PDB entry 5WNU | X-ray diffraction, 3.40 A resolution | chains A and Q of the 23 polymer chains in the assembly

[Chain A]
Molecule: 16S Ribosomal RNA rRNA
Organism: Thermus thermophilus (strain HB8 / ATCC 27634 / DSM 579)
Sequence (1522 nucleotides; numbered 0 to 1544 plus 19 insertion-coded residues; 42 numbers in that range are skipped by the numbering (no residue carries them; nothing is unmodelled there); the number before each row is that of its first residue; a row labelled like 190A-190L holds insertion residues (190A, then the next letters in order); numbering starts at 0):
     0 UUUGUUGGAG AGUUUGAUCC UGGCUCAGGG UGAACGCUGG CGGCGUGCCU AAGACAUGCA
    60 AGUCGUGCGG G
    73 CCGCGGGGUU UU
    88 ACUCCG
    95 UGGUC
   101 AGCGGCGGAC GGGUGAGUAA CGCGUGGGU
  129A G
   130 ACCUACCCGG AAGAGGGGGA CAACCCGGGG AAACUCGGGC UAAUCCCCCA UGUGGACCCG
   190 C
190A-190L CCCUUGGGGUGU
   191 GUCCAAAGGG CUUU
   216 GCCCGCUUCC GGAUGGGCCC GCGUCCCAUC AGCUAGUUGG UGGGGUAAUG GCCCACCAAG
   276 GCGACGACGG GUAGCCGGUC UGAGAGGAUG GCCGGCCACA GGGGCACUGA GACACGGGCC
   336 CCACUCCUAC GGGAGGCAGC AGUUAGGAAU CUUCCGCAAU GGGCGCAAGC CUGACGGAGC
   396 GACGCCGCUU GGAGGAAGAA GCCCUUCGGG GUGUAAACUC CUGAA
   442 CCCGGGACGA AACCCCCGAC GA
   474 GGGGACUGAC GGUACCGGG
   494 GUAAUAGCGC CGGCCAACUC CGUGCCAGCA GCCGCGGUAA UACGGAGGGC GCGAGCGUUA
   554 CCCGGAUUCA CUGGGCGUAA AGGGCGUGUA GGCGGCCUGG GGCGUCCCAU GUGAAAGACC
   614 ACGGCUCAAC CGUGGGGGAG CGUGGGAUAC GCUCAGGCUA GACGGUGGGA GAGGGUGGUG
   674 GAAUUCCCGG AGUAGCGGUG AAAUGCGCAG AUACCGGGAG GAACGCCGAU GGCGAAGGCA
   734 GCCACCUGGU CCACCCGUGA CGCUGAGGCG CGAAAGCGUG GGGAGCAAAC CGGAUUAGAU
   794 ACCCGGGUAG UCCACGCCCU AAACGAUGCG CGCUAGGUCU CUGGGUCU
   848 CCUGGGGGCC GAAGCUAACG CGUUAAGCGC GCCGCCUGGG GAGUACGGCC GCAAGGCUGA
   908 AACUCAAAGG AAUUGACGGG GGCCCGCACA AGCGGUGGAG CAUGUGGUUU AAUUCGAAGX
   968 AACGCGAAGA ACCUUACCAG GCCUUGACAU GCUAGG
 1003A G
  1004 AACCCGGGUG AAAGCCUGGG GUGCCCC
1030A-1030D GCGA
  1031 GGGGAGCCCU AGCACAGGUG CUGCAUGGCC GUCGUCAGCU CGUGCCGUGA GGUGUUGGGU
  1091 UAAGUCCCGC AACGAGCGCA ACCCCCGCCG UUAGUUGCCA GCGGUUCGGC CGGGCACUCU
  1151 AACGGGACUG CCCGCGAAA
  1171 GCGGGAGGAA GGAGGGGACG ACGUCUGGUC AGCAUGGCCC UUACGGCCUG GGCGACACAC
  1231 GUGCUACAAU GCCCACUACA AAGCGAUGCC ACCCGGCAAC GGGGAGCUAA UCGCAAAAAG
  1291 GUGGGCCCAG UUCGGAUUGG GGUCUGCAAC CCGACCCCAU GAAGCCGGAA UCGCUAGUAA
  1351 UCGCGGAUCA G
 1361A C
  1362 CAUGCCGCGG UGAAUACGUU CCCGGGCCUU GUACACACXG CCXGUXACGC CAUGGGAGCG
  1422 GGCUCUACCC GAAGUCGCCG GG
  1446 AGCCUACGGG
  1459 CAGGCGCCGA GGGUAGGGCC CGUGACUGGG GCGAAGUCGU AACAAGGUAG CUGUACCGGA
  1519 AGGUGCGGCU GGAUCCACUC CUUUCU
Unresolved in the structure: 0-4, 1534-1538
Modified / non-standard residues: PSU (pseudouridine-5'-monophosphate) at position 516, 7MG (7N-methyl-8-hydroguanosine-5'-monophosphate) at position 527, M2G (N2-dimethylguanosine-5'-monophosphate) at position 966, 5MC (5-methylcytidine-5'-monophosphate) at position 967, 2MG (2N-methylguanosine-5'-monophosphate) at position 1207, 5MC (5-methylcytidine-5'-monophosphate) at position 1400, 4OC (4n,o2'-methylcytidine-5'-monophosphate) at position 1402, 5MC (5-methylcytidine-5'-monophosphate) at position 1404, 5MC (5-methylcytidine-5'-monophosphate) at position 1407, UR3 (3-methyluridine-5'-monophoshate) at position 1498, MA6 (6N-dimethyladenosine-5'-monophoshate) at position 1518, MA6 (6N-dimethyladenosine-5'-monophoshate) at position 1519, PSU (pseudouridine-5'-monophosphate) at position 1540, PSU (pseudouridine-5'-monophosphate) at position 1541
Sequence notes: conflict C1534 (A132811 in 55771382), A1535 (C132812 in 55771382)
Ion coordination: Mg2+ site 1: U5, G6 (shared with 1 residue of chain D); K+ site 1 near U14 (its only coordinating residue here); Mg2+ site 2 near G15 (its only coordinating residue here); Mg2+ site 3 near G21 (its only coordinating residue here); Mg2+ site 4 near G28 (its only coordinating residue here); Mg2+ site 5 near G38 (its only coordinating residue here); Mg2+ site 6 near A53 (its only coordinating residue here); Mg2+ site 7: G61, U62; Mg2+ site 8: G66, C381; Mg2+ site 9: G69, G70, U98; Mg2+ site 10: U83, C1543; Mg2+ site 11: G107, G324; 14 more K+ sites not listed; 73 more Mg2+ sites not listed
Ligand contacts: B6M ((1R,2S,3S,4R,6R)-4,6-diamino-2-{[3-O-(2,6-diamino-2,6-dideoxy-alpha-L-altropyranosyl)-beta-L-arabinofuranosyl]oxy}-3-hydroxycyclohexyl 2-amino-2-deoxy-alpha-D-allopyranoside): G1405, U1406, 5MC_1407, A1408, C1409, G1489, C1490, G1491, A1492, A1493, G1494, U1495
What the authors report for this chain:
  - conformationally variable residues: A1492
  - binding site for the 3-nt RNA strand: A1492

[Chain Q]
Name: 30S ribosomal protein S17
Organism: Thermus thermophilus (strain HB8 / ATCC 27634 / DSM 579)
Reference sequence: P0DOY7 (RS17_THET8); residue numbers follow UniProt; this construct covers 2-100
Chain sequence (99 residues; numbered 2 to 100; the number before each row is that of its first residue):
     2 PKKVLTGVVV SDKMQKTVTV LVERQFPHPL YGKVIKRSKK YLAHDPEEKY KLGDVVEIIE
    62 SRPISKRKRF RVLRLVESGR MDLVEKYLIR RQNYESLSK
Ion coordination: Mg2+: Asp13, Met15, Glu49

[How chain A and chain Q interact]
Contacting residue pairs (89):
  G127(A) - Pro2(Q)  hydrogen bond to the sugar
  G127(A) - Glu61(Q)  hydrogen bond to the base
  G128(A) - Pro2(Q)  phosphate contact
  G128(A) - Lys3(Q)  sugar contact
  G128(A) - Glu61(Q)  sugar contact
  G129A(A) - Lys3(Q)  sugar contact
  A130(A) - Arg63(Q)  salt bridge to the phosphate
  A130(A) - Pro64(Q)  base contact
  U190E(A) - Ser62(Q)  base contact
  U190E(A) - Arg63(Q)  hydrogen bond to the base
  U190E(A) - Arg72(Q)  hydrogen bond to the base
  G190F(A) - Arg63(Q)  hydrogen bond to the base
  C234(A) - Pro64(Q)  sugar contact
  C234(A) - Arg70(Q)  hydrogen bond to the phosphate
  C235(A) - Glu61(Q)  hydrogen bond to the sugar
  C235(A) - Arg70(Q)  salt bridge to the phosphate
  C235(A) - Phe71(Q)  sugar contact
  G236(A) - Lys40(Q)  salt bridge to the phosphate
  G236(A) - Tyr42(Q)  phosphate contact
  C237(A) - Arg25(Q)  salt bridge to the phosphate
  C237(A) - Lys40(Q)  salt bridge to the phosphate
  C237(A) - Tyr42(Q)  phosphate contact
  G238(A) - Arg25(Q)  salt bridge to the phosphate
  A246(A) - Leu98(Q)  hydrogen bond to the sugar
  A246(A) - Ser99(Q)  sugar contact
  G247(A) - Ser99(Q)  phosphate contact
  G247(A) - Lys100(Q)  phosphate contact
  U253(A) - Met15(Q)  hydrogen bond to the sugar
  U253(A) - Lys67(Q)  salt bridge to the phosphate
  G254(A) - Met15(Q)  sugar contact
  G254(A) - Gln16(Q)  hydrogen bond to the sugar
  G254(A) - Thr18(Q)  hydrogen bond to the phosphate
  G254(A) - Leu43(Q)  phosphate contact
  G254(A) - Ser66(Q)  hydrogen bond to the phosphate
  G254(A) - Lys67(Q)  phosphate contact
  G254(A) - Lys69(Q)  hydrogen bond to the phosphate
  G255(A) - Gln16(Q)  hydrogen bond to the sugar
  G255(A) - Lys17(Q)  hydrogen bond to the phosphate
  G255(A) - Ile65(Q)  phosphate contact
  G255(A) - Ser66(Q)  phosphate contact
  G255(A) - Lys69(Q)  salt bridge to the phosphate
  U256(A) - Lys17(Q)  salt bridge to the phosphate
  U264(A) - Arg63(Q)  sugar contact
  U264(A) - Pro64(Q)  hydrogen bond to the sugar
  G265(A) - Pro64(Q)  sugar contact
  G265(A) - Ile65(Q)  sugar contact
  G265(A) - Ser66(Q)  sugar contact
  G265(A) - Lys67(Q)  hydrogen bond to the sugar
  G266(A) - Lys67(Q)  phosphate contact
  C267(A) - Lys67(Q)  phosphate contact
  A273(A) - Gln16(Q)  hydrogen bond to the sugar
  G275(A) - Lys14(Q)  phosphate contact
  G275(A) - Met15(Q)  sugar contact
  G276(A) - Ser12(Q)  hydrogen bond to the phosphate
  G276(A) - Met15(Q)  sugar contact
  G276(A) - Thr20(Q)  phosphate contact
  G276(A) - Arg68(Q)  hydrogen bond to the phosphate
  C277(A) - Lys41(Q)  salt bridge to the phosphate
  C277(A) - Arg68(Q)  salt bridge to the phosphate
  G278(A) - Lys41(Q)  salt bridge to the phosphate
  G278(A) - Arg92(Q)  base contact
  G278(A) - Tyr95(Q)  base contact
  A279(A) - Arg91(Q)  salt bridge to the phosphate
  A279(A) - Tyr95(Q)  hydrogen bond to the phosphate
  A279(A) - Leu98(Q)  hydrogen bond to the base
  C280(A) - Lys37(Q)  base contact
  C280(A) - Arg38(Q)  hydrogen bond to the sugar
  C280(A) - Ser39(Q)  hydrogen bond to the base
  C564(A) - Leu31(Q)  base contact
  C564(A) - Tyr32(Q)  sugar contact
  U582(A) - Ile90(Q)  sugar contact
  U582(A) - Asn94(Q)  hydrogen bond to the sugar
  A583(A) - Ile90(Q)  sugar contact
  A583(A) - Arg91(Q)  sugar contact
  A583(A) - Asn94(Q)  hydrogen bond to the sugar
  G584(A) - Lys87(Q)  phosphate contact
  G585(A) - Lys34(Q)  hydrogen bond to the phosphate
  C586(A) - Lys34(Q)  salt bridge to the phosphate
  G597(A) - Val35(Q)  sugar contact
  U598(A) - Pro28(Q)  phosphate contact
  G635(A) - Pro2(Q)  sugar contact
  G635(A) - Lys4(Q)  salt bridge to the phosphate
  U636(A) - Pro2(Q)  sugar contact
  C647(A) - Arg81(Q)  salt bridge to the phosphate
  G760(A) - Asn94(Q)  hydrogen bond to the base
  G760(A) - Ser97(Q)  hydrogen bond to the base
  G760(A) - Leu98(Q)  sugar contact
  G761(A) - Ser97(Q)  sugar contact
  C896(A) - Lys100(Q)  salt bridge to the phosphate
Also at the interface, not in a pair above, chain A (48 interface residues in all): U129, U252, G301, G644, A759, C879
Also at the interface, not in a pair above, chain Q (48 interface residues in all): Gln26, His45

[Overview]
Chain A and chain Q each contribute 48 residues to their interface; the contacts include 29 hydrogen bonds and
17 salt bridges. Among the polar pairs are G127(A)-Glu61(Q), U190E(A)-Arg63(Q) and G190F(A)-Arg63(Q). Chain A
binds compound B6M. The paper reports a binding site for the 3-nt RNA strand at A1492(A); conformational
variability at A1492(A).
Chain A is 16S Ribosomal RNA rRNA and chain Q is 30S ribosomal protein S17, both from Thermus thermophilus
(strain HB8 / ATCC 27634 / DSM 579); the structure, Crystal Structure of 30S ribosomal subunit from Thermus
thermophilus, was determined by X-ray diffraction, deposited together with 5WNP, 5WNQ, 5WNR, 5WNS, 5WNT and
5WNV.
